PDB entry 6HE9 | electron microscopy, 6.35 A resolution (low resolution: residue-level contacts below are approximate; hydrogen-bond / salt-bridge calls are withheld) | chains b and c of the 34 polymer chains in the assembly

Chain b (and c):
Protein: Proteasome subunit alpha
From: Archaeoglobus fulgidus (strain ATCC 49558 / VC-16 / DSM 4304 / JCM 9628 / NBRC 100126)
Notes: EC 3.4.25.1; engineered mutation(s): 0; chain c of this document is another copy of the same molecule, construct and numbering; everything in this record applies to it too
Reference sequence: O29760 (PSA_ARCFU); residues 5-246 here = UniProt positions 5-246
Chain sequence (242 residues; row label = number of the first residue in the row):
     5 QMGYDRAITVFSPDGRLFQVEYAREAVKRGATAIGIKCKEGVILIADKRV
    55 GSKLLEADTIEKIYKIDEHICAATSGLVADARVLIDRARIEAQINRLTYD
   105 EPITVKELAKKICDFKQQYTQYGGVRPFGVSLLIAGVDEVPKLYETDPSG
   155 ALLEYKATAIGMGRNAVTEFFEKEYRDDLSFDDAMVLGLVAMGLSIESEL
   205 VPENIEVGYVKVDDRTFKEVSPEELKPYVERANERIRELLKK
Disordered / not traced: 5-9

Interface between chain b and chain c:
Contacting residue pairs (76; chain b residue first):
  R10(b) - R10(c)
  R10(b) - A11(c)
  R10(b) - I12(c)
  R10(b) - G128(c)
  A11(b) - I12(c)
  T13(b) - Q23(c)
  V14(b) - Q23(c)
  V14(b) - R130(c)
  F15(b) - Q23(c)
  F15(b) - Y26(c)
  F15(b) - A27(c)
  F15(b) - R130(c)
  F15(b) - P131(c)
  F15(b) - F132(c)
  S16(b) - Y26(c)
  P17(b) - Y26(c)
  P17(b) - E29(c)
  P17(b) - A30(c)
  D18(b) - A30(c)
  D18(b) - R33(c)
  D18(b) - L81(c)
  G19(b) - A30(c)
  G19(b) - L81(c)
  R20(b) - R33(c)
  L21(b) - R130(c)
  K110(b) - E65(c)
  K114(b) - R86(c)
  K114(b) - D90(c)
  C117(b) - R86(c)
  D118(b) - R86(c)
  D118(b) - V87(c)
  D118(b) - D90(c)
  Q121(b) - A83(c)
  Q121(b) - D84(c)
  Q121(b) - V87(c)
  Q122(b) - V87(c)
  Q122(b) - Y123(c)
  T124(b) - R130(c)
  Q125(b) - D84(c)
  Q125(b) - Y123(c)
  Q125(b) - V129(c)
  Q125(b) - R130(c)
  Q125(b) - P131(c)
  Q125(b) - F132(c)
  Y126(b) - G128(c)
  Y126(b) - V129(c)
  G127(b) - G128(c)
  S153(b) - A83(c)
  G154(b) - A83(c)
  G154(b) - R86(c)
  A155(b) - A83(c)
  A155(b) - R86(c)
  L156(b) - V82(c)
  L156(b) - R86(c)
  L157(b) - L59(c)
  L157(b) - I64(c)
  E158(b) - L59(c)
  E158(b) - E60(c)
  E158(b) - T63(c)
  E158(b) - I64(c)
  Y159(b) - L58(c)
  Y159(b) - L59(c)
  Y159(b) - E60(c)
  K160(b) - K57(c)
  K160(b) - L58(c)
  K160(b) - L59(c)
  K160(b) - E60(c)
  A161(b) - L58(c)
  F175(b) - K57(c)
  F175(b) - L58(c)
  E176(b) - K57(c)
  E176(b) - L58(c)
  K177(b) - K57(c)
  Y179(b) - K57(c)
  R180(b) - K57(c)
  D181(b) - K57(c)
Other interface residues (no listed pair), chain c (32 interface residues in all): R93, G127, G133

In short:
36 residues of chain b face 32 of chain c across their interface.
Chain b and chain c are both Proteasome subunit alpha (Archaeoglobus fulgidus (strain ATCC 49558 / VC-16 / DSM
4304 / JCM 9628 / NBRC 100126)); the structure, PAN-proteasome in state 2, was determined by electron
microscopy (same publication as 6HE5, 6HE7, 6HE8, 6HEA, 6HEC and 6HED).
